Entry 8FY6 (X-ray diffraction, 2.00 A resolution); this record covers chain A.

Chain A:
Molecule: 3C-like proteinase nsp5
Organism: Severe acute respiratory syndrome coronavirus 2
Notes: EC 3.4.22.69
Reference sequence: P0DTD1 (R1AB_SARS2); residues 1-306 here correspond to UniProt positions 3264-3569 (UniProt number = residue number + 3263)
Amino-acid sequence (306 residues; each row starts with the number of its first residue):
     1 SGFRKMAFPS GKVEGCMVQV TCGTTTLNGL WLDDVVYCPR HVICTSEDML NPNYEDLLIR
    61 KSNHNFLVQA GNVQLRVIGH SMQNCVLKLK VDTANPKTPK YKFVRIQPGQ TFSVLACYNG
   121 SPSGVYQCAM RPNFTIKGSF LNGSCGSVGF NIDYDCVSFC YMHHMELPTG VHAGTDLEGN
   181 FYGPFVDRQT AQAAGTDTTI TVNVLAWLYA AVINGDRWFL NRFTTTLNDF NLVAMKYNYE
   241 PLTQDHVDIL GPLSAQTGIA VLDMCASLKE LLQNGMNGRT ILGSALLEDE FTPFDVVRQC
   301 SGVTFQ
Unresolved in the structure: 306
Covalently attached groups: compound YVZ linked to Cys-145
Small-molecule neighbours: YVZ ((1R,2S,5S)-6,6-dimethyl-3-[3-methyl-N-(trifluoroacetyl)-L-valyl]-N-{(2R)-1-[(3S)-2-oxopyrrolidin-3-yl]butan-2-yl}-3-azabicyclo[3.1.0]hexane-2-carboxamide): Ser-1, His-41, Met-49, Tyr-54, Phe-140, Leu-141, Asn-142, Gly-143, Ser-144, His-163, His-164, Met-165, Glu-166, Leu-167, Pro-168, His-172, Asp-187, Arg-188, Gln-189, Thr-190, Gln-192
Curated features (UniProtKB/Swiss-Prot):
  - active site: His-41 (For 3CL-PRO activity), Cys-145 (Nucleophile)
  - site: Gln-306 (Cleavage)
  - cross-link (Glycyl lysine isopeptide (Lys-Gly)): Lys-5 (interchain with G-Cter in ubiquitin), Lys-90 (interchain with G-Cter in ubiquitin)
What the authors report for this chain:
  - binding site for YVZ: Cys-145
  - catalytic residues: His-41, Cys-145 (citing earlier work)
  - mutagenesis - C145A: abolished binding to Alk-4d

Summary:
Compound YVZ is covalently linked to Cys-145. UniProt lists active-site residues His-41 and Cys-145. The paper
reports catalytic residues His-41 and Cys-145; C145A abolishes binding to Alk-4d.
Chain A is 3C-like proteinase nsp5 (Severe acute respiratory syndrome coronavirus 2); the structure,
SARS-CoV-2 main protease in complex with covalent inhibitor, was determined by X-ray diffraction (same
publication as 8FY7).
